4WNF - chains A and B; structure by X-ray diffraction, 2.90 A resolution.

# Chain A
Molecule: G-protein-signaling modulator 2
From: Homo sapiens
Notes: fragment: N-terminal TPR domain
UniProt: P81274 (GPSM2_HUMAN); residues 13-414 here correspond to UniProt positions 20-421 (UniProt number = residue number + 7)
Sequence (406 residues; each row starts with the number of its first residue):
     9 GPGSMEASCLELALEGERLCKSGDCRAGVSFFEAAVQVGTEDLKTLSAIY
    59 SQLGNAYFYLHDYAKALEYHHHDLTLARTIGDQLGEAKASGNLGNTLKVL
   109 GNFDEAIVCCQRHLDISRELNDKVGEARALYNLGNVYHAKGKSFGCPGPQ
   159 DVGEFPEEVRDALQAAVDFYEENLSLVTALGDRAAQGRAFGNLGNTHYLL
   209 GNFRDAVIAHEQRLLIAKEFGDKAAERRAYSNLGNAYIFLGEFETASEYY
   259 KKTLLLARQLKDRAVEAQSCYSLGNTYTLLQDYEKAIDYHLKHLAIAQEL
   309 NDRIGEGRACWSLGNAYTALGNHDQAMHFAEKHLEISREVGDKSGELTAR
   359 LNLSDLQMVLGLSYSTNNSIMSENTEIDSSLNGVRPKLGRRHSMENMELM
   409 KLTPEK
Disordered / not traced: 9-11, 156, 268-414
Construct notes: expression tag (9-12)
UniProt features mapped onto this chain:
  - modified residue (Phosphoserine): Ser125, Ser345, Ser401
Disulfide bonds: Cys28-Cys33

# Chain B
Molecule: FERM and PDZ domain-containing protein 4
From: Homo sapiens
Notes: fragment: frmpd4-l
UniProt: Q14CM0 (FRPD4_HUMAN); numbering as in UniProt (aligned over 978-1025)
Sequence (53 residues; row label = number of the first residue in the row):
   973 GPLGSDLPPKVVPSKQLLHSDHMEMEPETMETKSVTDYFSKLHMGSVAYS
  1023 CTS
Disordered / not traced: 973-993, 1012-1025
Construct notes: expression tag (973-977)
From the paper describing this entry:
  - mutagenesis - L990A/Y1010A/F1011A: decreased binding to G-protein-signaling modulator 2 (chain A)

# Chain A / chain B interface
Pairs across the interface - 53 pairs, chain A then chain B:
  Ala21(A) with Val1007(B), hydrophobic
  Leu22(A) with Val1007(B), hydrophobic
  Glu25(A) with Ser1006(B), hydrogen bond; Val1007(B), hydrogen bond (side chain-backbone); Thr1008(B)
  Asp50(A) with Tyr1010(B)
  Thr53(A) with Val1007(B)
  Ser55(A) with Lys1005(B), hydrogen bond
  Ala56(A) with Lys1005(B); Ser1006(B)
  Ser59(A) with Lys1005(B)
  Gln60(A) with Lys1005(B), hydrogen bond (side chain-backbone); Ser1006(B)
  Asn63(A) with Met1002(B); Glu1003(B), hydrogen bond (side chain-backbone); Thr1004(B)
  Phe66(A) with Glu1000(B); Met1002(B), hydrophobic
  His78(A) with Met1002(B)
  Asp81(A) with Lys1005(B), salt bridge
  Gly93(A) with Lys1005(B), hydrogen bond (backbone-side chain)
  Lys96(A) with Glu1003(B); Thr1004(B), hydrogen bond (side chain-backbone); Lys1005(B)
  Asn100(A) with Met1002(B); Glu1003(B), hydrogen bond (side chain-backbone)
  Asn103(A) with Thr1001(B), hydrogen bond (side chain-backbone); Met1002(B)
  Lys106(A) with Glu1000(B), salt bridge
  His121(A) with Glu1003(B)
  Arg136(A) with Thr1001(B); Glu1003(B), salt bridge
  Tyr139(A) with Glu998(B); Pro999(B), hydrogen bond (side chain-backbone); Thr1001(B)
  Asn140(A) with Thr1001(B), hydrogen bond; Glu1003(B)
  His146(A) with Met997(B)
  Arg196(A) with Glu998(B); Thr1001(B)
  Asn200(A) with Met997(B); Glu998(B), hydrogen bond (side chain-backbone)
  Asn203(A) with Met995(B); Glu996(B), hydrogen bond (side chain-backbone); Met997(B), hydrogen bond
  Tyr206(A) with Met995(B), hydrophobic
  Leu207(A) with Met995(B), hydrophobic
  Arg221(A) with Glu998(B), salt bridge
  Arg235(A) with Glu996(B), salt bridge
  Arg236(A) with Met997(B); Glu998(B), salt bridge
  Asn240(A) with Met995(B); Glu996(B), hydrogen bond (side chain-backbone)
Also at the interface, not in a pair above, chain A (45 interface residues in all): Leu18, Lys52, Ile57, Ala85, Asp90, Thr104, Val107, Asn143, Lys150, Gly195, Gly199, Ser239, Asn243
Also at the interface, not in a pair above, chain B (16 interface residues in all): His994

# In short
Chain A and chain B form an interface of 45 and 16 residues respectively; the contacts include 15 hydrogen
bonds and 6 salt bridges. Polar contacts include Asp81(A)-Lys1005(B), Lys106(A)-Glu1000(B) and
Arg136(A)-Glu1003(B). The paper reports that L990A/Y1010A/F1011A of chain B reduce binding to
G-protein-signaling modulator 2 (chain A).
Chain A is G-protein-signaling modulator 2 and chain B is FERM and PDZ domain-containing protein 4, both from
Homo sapiens; the structure, Crystal structure of the oxidized TPR domain of LGN in complex with Frmpd4/Preso1
at 2.9 Angstrom ..., was determined by X-ray diffraction together with 4WND, 4WNE and 4WNG from the same
study.
